1ZS4 - chains B and C of the 6 polymer chains in the assembly; structure by X-ray diffraction, 1.70 A resolution.

# Chain B (and C)
Name: Regulatory protein CII
Source organism: Enterobacteria phage lambda
Notes: chain C of this document is another copy of the same molecule, construct and numbering; everything in this record applies to it too
UniProt: P03042 (RPC2_LAMBD); residue numbers follow UniProt; this construct covers 4-82
Sequence (83 residues; row label = number of the first residue in the row; numbering starts at 0):
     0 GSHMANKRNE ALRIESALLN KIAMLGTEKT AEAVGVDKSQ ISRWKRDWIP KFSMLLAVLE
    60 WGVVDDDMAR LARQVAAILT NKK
Not modelled in the structure: 82 (chain C: 0-3)
Sequence notes: cloning artifact (0-3)
Swiss-Prot annotation at these positions:
  - DNA-binding region: Thr-26 to Arg-45 (H-T-H motif)

# Chain B / chain C interface
Pairs across the interface (32; chain B residue first):
  Ser-15(B) with Arg-69(C), hydrogen bond (backbone-side chain)
  Leu-18(B) with Arg-69(C)
  Asn-19(B) with Arg-69(C), hydrogen bond; Leu-70(C); Gln-73(C)
  Ala-22(B) with Met-67(C); Leu-70(C), hydrophobic
  Met-23(B) with Leu-70(C), hydrophobic
  Thr-26(B) with Asp-66(C), hydrogen bond
  Lys-37(B) with Asn-19(C), hydrogen bond (backbone-side chain)
  Ser-38(B) with Leu-18(C); Asn-19(C), hydrogen bond (backbone-backbone)
  Gln-39(B) with Asn-19(C), hydrogen bond (backbone-side chain); Ala-22(C)
  Ile-40(B) with Asn-19(C), hydrogen bond (backbone-side chain)
  Ser-41(B) with Asn-19(C), hydrogen bond (backbone-side chain); Met-23(C)
  Arg-42(B) with Ala-22(C), hydrogen bond (side chain-backbone); Gly-25(C)
  Lys-44(B) with Asp-66(C), salt bridge
  Arg-45(B) with Ala-22(C); Met-23(C), hydrogen bond (side chain-backbone); Leu-24(C)
  Met-67(B) with Leu-70(C), hydrophobic; Gln-73(C); Val-74(C), hydrophobic; Ile-77(C), hydrophobic
  Leu-70(B) with Val-74(C), hydrophobic
  Ala-71(B) with Ile-77(C), hydrophobic; Leu-78(C)
  Val-74(B) with Val-74(C), hydrophobic
  Ala-75(B) with Leu-78(C), hydrophobic
Also at the interface, not in a pair above, chain B (20 interface residues in all): Leu-78
Also at the interface, not in a pair above, chain C (15 interface residues in all): Ser-15

# Summary
20 residues of chain B face 15 of chain C across their interface, with 10 hydrogen bonds and 1 salt bridge.
Polar contacts include Lys-44(B)/Asp-66(C), Ser-15(B)/Arg-69(C) and Asn-19(B)/Arg-69(C).
Both chains are Regulatory protein CII (Enterobacteria phage lambda). Entry 1ZS4 (Structure of bacteriophage
lambda cII protein in complex with DNA) was determined by X-ray diffraction (same publication as 1ZPQ).
